PDB entry 8G0E | electron microscopy, 2.60 A resolution | chains b and a of the 20 polymer chains in the assembly

== Chain b ==
Protein: ATP synthase subunit b
Organism: Mycolicibacterium smegmatis MC2 155
Reference sequence: A0R204 (ATPF_MYCS2); numbering as in UniProt (aligned over 1-170)
Amino-acid sequence (170 residues; numbered 1 to 170; the number before each row is that of its first residue):
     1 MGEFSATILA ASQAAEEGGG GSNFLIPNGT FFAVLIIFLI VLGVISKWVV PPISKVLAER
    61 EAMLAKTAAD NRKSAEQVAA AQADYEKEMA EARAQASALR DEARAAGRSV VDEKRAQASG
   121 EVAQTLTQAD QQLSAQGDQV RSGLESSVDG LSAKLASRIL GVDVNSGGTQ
Unresolved in the structure: 1-23, 165-170

== Chain a ==
Protein: ATP synthase subunit a
Organism: Mycolicibacterium smegmatis MC2 155
Reference sequence: A0R206 (A0R206_MYCS2); residues 1-252 here = UniProt positions 1-252
Amino-acid sequence (252 residues; each row starts with the number of its first residue):
     1 MLAAEEGGAA IHVGHHTLVF ELFGMTFNGD TILATAVTAV IVIALAFYLR AKVTSTGVPS
    61 GVQLFWEALT IQMRQQIEGS IGMKIAPFVL PLSVTIFVFI LISNWLAVLP LQYGGADGAA
   121 AELYKAPASD INFVLALALF VFVCYHAAGI WRRGIVGHPI KVVKGHVAFL APINIVEELA
   181 KPISLALRLF GNIFAGGILV ALIAMFPWYI QWFPNAVWKT FDLFVGLIQA FIFSLLTILY
   241 FSQSMELDHE DH
Unresolved in the structure: 1-10, 116-117, 247-252
Residues lining bound ligands:
  - YGR ((1R,2S)-1-(6-bromo-2-methoxyquinolin-3-yl)-2-(2,6-dimethoxypyridin-4-yl)-4-(dimethylamino)-1-(2,3,6-trimethoxypyridin-4-yl)butan-2-ol), molecule 1: Phe-169, Leu-170, Pro-172, Ile-173, Val-176
  - YGR, molecule 2: Phe-213, Pro-214, Val-217, Trp-218, Phe-221

== Interface between chain b and chain a ==
Contacting residue pairs (72):
  Phe-24(b) / Ile-131(a)
  Phe-24(b) / Phe-190(a)  hydrophobic
  Leu-25(b) / Ile-131(a)
  Leu-25(b) / Phe-190(a)  hydrophobic
  Ile-26(b) / Ile-131(a)
  Pro-27(b) / Asn-132(a)
  Pro-27(b) / Leu-135(a)  hydrophobic
  Asn-28(b) / Thr-26(a)
  Asn-28(b) / Asn-28(a)  hydrogen bond
  Asn-28(b) / Asn-132(a)  hydrogen bond (backbone-side chain)
  Gly-29(b) / Met-25(a)
  Gly-29(b) / Thr-26(a)  hydrogen bond (backbone-backbone)
  Gly-29(b) / Phe-27(a)
  Thr-30(b) / Thr-26(a)
  Thr-30(b) / Phe-27(a)
  Thr-30(b) / Asn-28(a)  hydrogen bond (side chain-backbone)
  Thr-30(b) / Thr-31(a)
  Thr-30(b) / Ile-32(a)
  Thr-30(b) / Asn-132(a)
  Phe-31(b) / Asn-132(a)
  Phe-31(b) / Ala-136(a)  hydrophobic
  Phe-31(b) / Leu-139(a)  hydrophobic
  Phe-32(b) / Met-25(a)  hydrophobic
  Ala-33(b) / Phe-27(a)  hydrophobic
  Ala-33(b) / Ile-32(a)  hydrophobic
  Val-34(b) / Thr-35(a)
  Val-34(b) / Phe-133(a)  hydrophobic
  Leu-35(b) / Phe-140(a)  hydrophobic
  Ile-37(b) / Thr-35(a)
  Ile-37(b) / Ala-39(a)  hydrophobic
  Phe-38(b) / Thr-95(a)
  Phe-38(b) / Ile-96(a)  hydrophobic
  Phe-38(b) / Phe-99(a)  hydrophobic
  Phe-38(b) / Phe-140(a)  hydrophobic
  Leu-39(b) / Phe-140(a)  hydrophobic
  Val-41(b) / Ala-39(a)  hydrophobic
  Val-41(b) / Val-42(a)  hydrophobic
  Val-41(b) / Thr-95(a)
  Val-41(b) / Phe-99(a)  hydrophobic
  Leu-42(b) / Leu-92(a)  hydrophobic
  Leu-42(b) / Thr-95(a)
  Leu-42(b) / Phe-140(a)  hydrophobic
  Val-44(b) / Ile-43(a)  hydrophobic
  Val-44(b) / Ala-46(a)  hydrophobic
  Ile-45(b) / Val-42(a)  hydrophobic
  Ile-45(b) / Trp-66(a)  hydrophobic
  Ile-45(b) / Val-94(a)  hydrophobic
  Ile-45(b) / Thr-95(a)
  Ile-45(b) / Val-98(a)  hydrophobic
  Trp-48(b) / Phe-47(a)  hydrophobic
  Trp-48(b) / Arg-50(a)
  Val-49(b) / Ala-46(a)  hydrophobic
  Val-49(b) / Leu-49(a)  hydrophobic
  Val-49(b) / Trp-66(a)  hydrophobic
  Val-50(b) / Leu-90(a)  hydrophobic
  Val-50(b) / Pro-91(a)  hydrophobic
  Ile-53(b) / Leu-49(a)  hydrophobic
  Ile-53(b) / Gln-63(a)
  Ile-53(b) / Trp-66(a)  hydrophobic
  Ile-53(b) / Glu-67(a)
  Ile-53(b) / Thr-70(a)
  Lys-55(b) / Ser-55(a)  hydrogen bond
  Val-56(b) / Val-53(a)  hydrophobic
  Val-56(b) / Thr-54(a)
  Val-56(b) / Gln-63(a)
  Val-56(b) / Glu-67(a)
  Leu-57(b) / Glu-67(a)
  Leu-57(b) / Ile-71(a)  hydrophobic
  Leu-57(b) / Arg-74(a)
  Arg-60(b) / Pro-59(a)
  Arg-60(b) / Gln-63(a)
  Arg-60(b) / Glu-67(a)  salt bridge
Also at the interface, not in a pair above, chain b (29 interface residues in all): Ser-46, Glu-59
Also at the interface, not in a pair above, chain a (45 interface residues in all): Val-13, Gly-14, Ala-36, Leu-137, Phe-194

== In short ==
29 residues of chain b and 45 residues of chain a are in contact, with 5 hydrogen bonds and 1 salt bridge.
Among the polar pairs are Arg-60(b)/Glu-67(a), Asn-28(b)/Asn-28(a) and Asn-28(b)/Asn-132(a). Bound to chain a:
compound YGR.
Here chain b is ATP synthase subunit b and chain a is ATP synthase subunit a, both from Mycolicibacterium
smegmatis MC2 155. Entry 8G0E (Cryo-EM structure of TBAJ-876-bound Mycobacterium smegmatis ATP synthase
rotational state 3) was determined by electron microscopy together with 8G07, 8G08, 8G09, 8G0A, 8G0B, 8G0C and
8G0D from the same study.
